3HQQ - chains A and I of the 4 polymer chains in the assembly; structure by X-ray diffraction, 5.07 A resolution (low resolution: residue-level contacts below are approximate; hydrogen-bond / salt-bridge calls are withheld).

[Chain A (and I)]
Molecule: Pyruvate kinase
From: Leishmania mexicana
Notes: EC 2.7.1.40; chain I of this document is another copy of the same molecule, construct and numbering; everything in this record applies to it too
UniProtKB: Q27686 (KPYK_LEIME); residues 0-498 here correspond to UniProt positions 1-499 (UniProt number = residue number + 1)
Amino-acid sequence (499 residues; numbered 0 to 498; the number before each row is that of its first residue; numbering starts at 0):
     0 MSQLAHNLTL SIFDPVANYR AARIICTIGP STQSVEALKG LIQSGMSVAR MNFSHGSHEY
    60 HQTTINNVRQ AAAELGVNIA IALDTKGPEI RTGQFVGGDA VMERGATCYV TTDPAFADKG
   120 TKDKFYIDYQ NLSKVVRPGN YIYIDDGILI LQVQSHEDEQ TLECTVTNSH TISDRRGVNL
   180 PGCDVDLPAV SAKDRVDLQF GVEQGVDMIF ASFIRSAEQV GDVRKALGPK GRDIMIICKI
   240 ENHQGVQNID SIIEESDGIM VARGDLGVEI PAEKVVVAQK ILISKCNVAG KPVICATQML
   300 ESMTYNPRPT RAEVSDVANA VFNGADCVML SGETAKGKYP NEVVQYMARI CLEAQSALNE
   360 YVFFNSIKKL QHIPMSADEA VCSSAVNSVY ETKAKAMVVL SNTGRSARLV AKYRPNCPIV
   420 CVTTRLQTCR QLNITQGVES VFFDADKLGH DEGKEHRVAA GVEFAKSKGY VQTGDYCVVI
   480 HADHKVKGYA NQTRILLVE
Not modelled in the structure: 0
Swiss-Prot annotation at these positions:
  - binding site (substrate): Arg49, Gly263, Asp264, Thr296
  - binding site (ATP): Asn51 to His54, Arg90
  - binding site (K(+)): Asn51, Ser53, Asp83, Thr84
  - binding site (Mg(2+)): Glu240, Asp264
  - site: Lys238 (Transition state stabilizer)

[Interface between chain A and chain I]
Contacting residue pairs - 53 pairs, chain A then chain I:
  Gln2(A) with Lys279(I)
  Leu3(A) with Ser283(I); Val287(I); Leu369(I)
  Asn6(A) with Lys279(I); Ile280(I); Ser283(I)
  Leu7(A) with Lys284(I)
  Leu9(A) with Val276(I)
  Ile11(A) with Lys273(I)
  Phe12(A) with His242(I)
  His242(A) with Ile11(I); Phe12(I)
  Arg262(A) with Arg310(I)
  Gly263(A) with Arg310(I)
  Gly266(A) with Arg310(I)
  Val267(A) with Arg310(I)
  Ala271(A) with Val313(I)
  Glu272(A) with Val313(I); Arg348(I); Ile349(I); Glu352(I)
  Lys273(A) with Glu352(I)
  Val275(A) with Ser314(I); Ala317(I); Phe321(I)
  Lys279(A) with Gln2(I); Asn6(I)
  Ile280(A) with Asn6(I); Leu9(I)
  Ser283(A) with Leu3(I); Asn6(I)
  Lys284(A) with Leu7(I)
  Val287(A) with Leu3(I)
  Gln297(A) with Thr309(I); Arg310(I); Ala311(I)
  Arg310(A) with Arg262(I); Gly263(I); Gly266(I); Val267(I); Gln297(I)
  Ala311(A) with Gln297(I)
  Val313(A) with Ala271(I); Glu272(I)
  Ser314(A) with Val275(I); Asp315(I)
  Asp315(A) with Ser314(I)
  Phe321(A) with Val275(I)
  Ile349(A) with Glu272(I)
  Glu352(A) with Glu272(I); Lys273(I)
  Leu369(A) with Leu3(I)
Interface residues without a listed pair, chain A (43 interface residues in all): Ile147, Val245, Ile269, Val276, Thr296, Arg307, Thr309, Ala317, Asn318, Arg348, Ala356, Ser365
Interface residues without a listed pair, chain I (41 interface residues in all): Ile147, Ile269, Arg307, Glu312, Asn318, Ala356

[In short]
The interface between chain A and chain I involves 43 residues on one side and 41 on the other. UniProt lists
4 substrate-binding residues, 5 ATP-binding residues, 4 K+-binding residues and Mg2+-binding residues
Glu240(A) and Asp264(A) on chain A.
Chain A and chain I are both Pyruvate kinase (Leishmania mexicana); the structure, Crystal structure of
Leishmania mexicana pyruvate kinase (LmPYK) in complex with Fructose 2,6 bisphosphate, was determined by X-ray
diffraction, deposited together with 3HQN, 3HQO and 3HQP.
